PDB entry 8VXE | X-ray diffraction, 1.85 A resolution | chain A

[Chain A]
Name: Mitogen-activated protein kinase 14
From: Homo sapiens
Notes: EC 2.7.11.24
UniProtKB: Q16539 (MK14_HUMAN); numbering as in UniProt (aligned over 2-360)
Sequence (387 residues; row label = number of the first residue in the row; numbers below 1 keep their minus sign (Met-26 is residue -26)):
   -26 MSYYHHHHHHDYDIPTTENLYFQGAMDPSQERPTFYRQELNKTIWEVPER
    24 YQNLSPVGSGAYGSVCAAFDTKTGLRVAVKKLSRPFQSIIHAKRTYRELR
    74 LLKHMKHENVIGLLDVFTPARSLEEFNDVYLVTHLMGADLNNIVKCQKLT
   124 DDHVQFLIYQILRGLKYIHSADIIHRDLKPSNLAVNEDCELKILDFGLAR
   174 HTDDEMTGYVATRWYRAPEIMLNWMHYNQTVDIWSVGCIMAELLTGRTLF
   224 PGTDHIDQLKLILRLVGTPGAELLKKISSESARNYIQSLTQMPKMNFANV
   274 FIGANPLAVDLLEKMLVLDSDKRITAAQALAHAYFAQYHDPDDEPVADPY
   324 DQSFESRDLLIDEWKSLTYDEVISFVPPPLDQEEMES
Not modelled in the structure: -26 to 5, 118-120, 168-182, 353-360
Construct notes: initiating methionine (-26); expression tag (-25 to 1)
Ligand contacts:
  - A1AD9 ((4M)-4-[3-(4-fluorophenyl)-1-methyl-1H-pyrazol-4-yl]-1H-pyrrolo[2,3-b]pyridine), molecule 1: Val30, Val38, Ala51, Val52, Lys53, Leu75, Ile84, Leu86, Leu104, Val105, Thr106, His107, Leu108, Met109, Leu167
  - A1AD9, molecule 2: Pro191, Glu192, Leu195, Trp197, Leu232, Leu236, Pro242, Leu246, Lys249, Ile250, Ile259, Leu291, Asp292, Ser293, Asp294

[Overview]
Ligands of chain A: compound A1AD9.
Chain A is Mitogen-activated protein kinase 14 (Homo sapiens); the structure, Structure of p38 alpha
(Mitogen-activated protein kinase 14) complexed with inhibitor 6, was determined by X-ray diffraction together
with 8VXD and 8VXF from the same study.
